PDB entry 9QQR | electron microscopy, 4.70 A resolution (low resolution: residue-level contacts below are approximate; hydrogen-bond / salt-bridge calls are withheld) | chains B and A of the 10 polymer chains in the assembly

Chain B (and A):
Name: ATP-dependent Clp protease ATP-binding subunit ClpC
From: Staphylococcus aureus
Notes: chain A of this document is another copy of the same molecule, construct and numbering; everything in this record applies to it too
UniProtKB: Q2G0P5 (CLPC_STAA8); residues 1-818 here = UniProt positions 1-818
Sequence (818 residues; numbered 1 to 818; the number before each row is that of its first residue):
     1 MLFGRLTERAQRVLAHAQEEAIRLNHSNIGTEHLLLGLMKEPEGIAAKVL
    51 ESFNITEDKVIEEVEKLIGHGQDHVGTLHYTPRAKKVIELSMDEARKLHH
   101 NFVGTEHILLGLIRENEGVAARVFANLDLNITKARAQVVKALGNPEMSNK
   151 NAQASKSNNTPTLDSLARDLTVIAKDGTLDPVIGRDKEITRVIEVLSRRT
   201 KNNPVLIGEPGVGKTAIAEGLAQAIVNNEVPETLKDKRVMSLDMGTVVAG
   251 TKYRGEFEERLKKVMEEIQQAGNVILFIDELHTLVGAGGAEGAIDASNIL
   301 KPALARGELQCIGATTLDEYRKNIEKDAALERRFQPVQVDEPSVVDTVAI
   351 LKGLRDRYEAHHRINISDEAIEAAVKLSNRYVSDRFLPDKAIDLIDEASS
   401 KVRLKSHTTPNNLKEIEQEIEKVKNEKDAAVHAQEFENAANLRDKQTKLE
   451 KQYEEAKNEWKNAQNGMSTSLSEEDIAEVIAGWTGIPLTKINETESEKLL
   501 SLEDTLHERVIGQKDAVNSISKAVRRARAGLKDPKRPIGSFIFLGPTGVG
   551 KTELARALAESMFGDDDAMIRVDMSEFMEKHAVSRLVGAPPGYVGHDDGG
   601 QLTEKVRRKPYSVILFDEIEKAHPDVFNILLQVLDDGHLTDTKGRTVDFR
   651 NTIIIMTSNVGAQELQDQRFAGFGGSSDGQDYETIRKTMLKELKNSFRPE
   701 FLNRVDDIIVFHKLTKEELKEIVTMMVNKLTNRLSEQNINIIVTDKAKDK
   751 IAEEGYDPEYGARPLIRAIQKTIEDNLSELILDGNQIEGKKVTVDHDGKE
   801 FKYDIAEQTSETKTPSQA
Disordered / not traced: 143-158, 248-254, 280-298, 595-600, 809-818 (chain A: 1-158, 248-254, 280-298, 494-818)
Ligand contacts:
  - ADP (adenosine-5'-diphosphate): Pro181, Val182, Ile183, Arg185, Pro210, Gly211, Val212, Gly213, Lys214, Thr215, Ala216, Ile350, Leu354, Pro388, Asp389, Ile392
  - ATP (adenosine-5'-triphosphate): Arg509, Val510, Ile511, Thr547, Gly548, Val549, Gly550, Lys551, Thr552, Glu553, Ile722, Met725, Met726, Ala762, Arg763, Ile766
Curated features (UniProtKB/Swiss-Prot):
  - binding site (ATP): Gly208 to Thr215, Gly545 to Thr552
From the paper describing this entry:
  - mutagenesis - T7D, R9A, E32A, K85A, E106A, D356A, E435A, F436A: increased catalytic activity on FITC-casein
  - mutagenesis - E32A/E106A: increased catalytic activity
  - mutagenesis - E106A: abolished catalytic activity on pArg
  - mutagenesis - R122A, N462A: unchanged catalytic activity on FITC-casein

Chain B / chain A interface:
Pairs across the interface (76; chain B residue first):
  Thr7(B) - Glu426(A)
  Asn101(B) - Asn425(A)
  Phe102(B) - Glu426(A)
  Phe102(B) - Ala429(A)
  Leu142(B) - His432(A)
  Leu142(B) - Ala433(A)
  Glu194(B) - Lys401(A)
  Val195(B) - Glu397(A)
  Val195(B) - Ser400(A)
  Val195(B) - Lys401(A)
  Leu196(B) - Leu404(A)
  Ser197(B) - Ser400(A)
  Ser197(B) - Lys401(A)
  Ser197(B) - Val402(A)
  Ser197(B) - Arg403(A)
  Ser197(B) - Leu404(A)
  Ser197(B) - Lys405(A)
  Arg198(B) - Ile364(A)
  Arg198(B) - Ser399(A)
  Arg198(B) - Ser400(A)
  Arg198(B) - Val402(A)
  Arg198(B) - Arg403(A)
  Arg198(B) - Leu404(A)
  Arg198(B) - Thr469(A)
  Arg198(B) - Leu471(A)
  Arg199(B) - His361(A)
  Arg199(B) - His362(A)
  Arg199(B) - Arg363(A)
  Arg199(B) - Ile364(A)
  Arg199(B) - Arg403(A)
  Thr200(B) - Ser400(A)
  Lys201(B) - Ile395(A)
  Lys201(B) - Asp396(A)
  Lys201(B) - Glu397(A)
  Lys201(B) - Ala398(A)
  Lys201(B) - Ser399(A)
  Lys201(B) - Ser400(A)
  Lys201(B) - Leu471(A)
  Asn228(B) - Lys414(A)
  Asn228(B) - Glu417(A)
  Asn228(B) - Gln418(A)
  Pro231(B) - Thr408(A)
  Glu232(B) - His407(A)
  Glu232(B) - Thr409(A)
  Glu232(B) - Leu413(A)
  Glu232(B) - Trp460(A)
  Thr233(B) - Leu404(A)
  Lys235(B) - Leu413(A)
  Lys235(B) - Lys414(A)
  Lys235(B) - Glu417(A)
  Lys235(B) - Tyr453(A)
  Asp236(B) - Glu417(A)
  Pro302(B) - Leu179(A)
  Ala303(B) - His361(A)
  Ala305(B) - Tyr358(A)
  Arg306(B) - Arg357(A)
  Arg306(B) - Tyr358(A)
  Arg306(B) - Ala360(A)
  Arg306(B) - His361(A)
  Gly307(B) - His361(A)
  Glu308(B) - His361(A)
  Glu325(B) - Arg385(A)
  Glu331(B) - Arg385(A)
  Glu331(B) - Asp389(A)
  Glu331(B) - Asp393(A)
  Glu331(B) - Asp396(A)
  Arg332(B) - Ile392(A)
  Arg332(B) - Ile395(A)
  Arg332(B) - Asp396(A)
  Arg333(B) - Asp396(A)
  Phe334(B) - Asp396(A)
  Gln335(B) - Asp396(A)
  Gln335(B) - Glu397(A)
  Gln335(B) - Val479(A)
  Gln335(B) - Trp483(A)
  Pro336(B) - Trp483(A)
Other interface residues (no listed pair), chain B (38 interface residues in all): Ile45, Lys175, Asn203, Pro204, Val230, Gln269, Ala328
Other interface residues (no listed pair), chain A (49 interface residues in all): Asp180, Leu351, Glu359, Glu421, Gln434, Lys457, Ser470, Ile476

In short:
The interface between chain B and chain A involves 38 residues on one side and 49 on the other. Chain B binds
ATP and ADP. The paper reports that T7D, R9A and E32A of chain B, among others, increase catalytic activity on
FITC-casein; E32A/E106A of chain B increase catalytic activity; 11 substitutions were tested in all.
Chain B and chain A are both ATP-dependent Clp protease ATP-binding subunit ClpC (Staphylococcus aureus); the
structure, S.aureus ClpC decameric resting state, was determined by electron microscopy (same publication as
9QCL and 9QRW).
